PDB entry 5Y5S | X-ray diffraction, 1.90 A resolution | chains L and M of the 36 polymer chains in the assembly

# Chain L
Molecule: Photosynthetic reaction center L subunit
Organism: Thermochromatium tepidum
UniProt: D2Z0P3 (D2Z0P3_THETI); numbering as in UniProt (aligned over 1-281)
Sequence (281 residues; row label = number of the first residue in the row):
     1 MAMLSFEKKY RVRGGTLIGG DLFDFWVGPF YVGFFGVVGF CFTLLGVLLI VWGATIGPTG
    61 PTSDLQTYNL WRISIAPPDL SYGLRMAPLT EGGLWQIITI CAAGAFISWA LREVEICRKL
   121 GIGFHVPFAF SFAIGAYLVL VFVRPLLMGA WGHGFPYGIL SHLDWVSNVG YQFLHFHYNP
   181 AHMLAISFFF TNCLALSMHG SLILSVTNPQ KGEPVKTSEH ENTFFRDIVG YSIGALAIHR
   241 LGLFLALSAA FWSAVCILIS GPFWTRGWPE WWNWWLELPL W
Unresolved in the structure: 1
Bound ions: Fe ion: His199, His239 (shared with His219(M), Glu234(M), His266(M) of chain M)
Ligand contacts:
  - bacteriochlorophyll a (BCL), molecule 1: Val47, Ile50, Phe106, Tyr137, Leu140, Phe155, Ile159, Leu160, His162, Leu163, Trp165, Val166
  - bacteriochlorophyll a (BCL), molecule 2: Phe106, Phe130, Ala133, Ile134, Ala136, Tyr137, Leu140, Trp165, Val166, Ser167, Val169, Gly170, Tyr171, Phe176, His177, His182, Ala185, Ile186, Phe189, Phe190, Ser253, Ala254, Cys256, Ile257
  - bacteriochlorophyll a (BCL), molecule 3: Val166, Tyr171, His177, Phe190
  - bacteriochlorophyll a (BCL), molecule 4: His177, His182, Met183, Ile186, Ser187, Phe190, Thr191, Leu194
  - bacteriopheophytin a (BPH), molecule 1: Phe42, Thr43, Gly46, Val47, Ile98, Cys101, Ala102, Ala105, Phe106, Trp109, Glu113, Val126, Ala129, Phe130, Phe132, Ala133, Tyr137, Phe155, Tyr157, Gly158, Ile159, His162, Phe189, Ala246, Leu247, Ala250
  - bacteriopheophytin a (BPH), molecule 2: Phe190, Cys193, Leu194, Ser197, Met198, Phe225, Ile228, Val229
  - menaquinone 8 (MQ8): Phe30, Phe40, Thr43, Leu44, Leu48, Trp109
  - Ubiquinone-8 (UQ8), molecule 1: Phe23, Phe34, Val37, Val38, Cys41, Phe42, Leu45, Ile100, Cys101
  - Ubiquinone-8 (UQ8), molecule 2: Phe35, Val38, Phe42, Leu84, Arg85, Met86, Trp95, Gln96, Thr99, Ile100, Ala103, Gly104, Ile107, Ser108, Val141, Phe142, Trp151
  - Ubiquinone-8 (UQ8), molecule 3: Pro180, Met183, Leu184, Ser187, Trp272
  - Ubiquinone-8 (UQ8), molecule 4: Leu184, Ser187, Phe188, Thr191, Ala195, Met198, His199, Leu202, Ile203, Glu221, Asn222, Phe225, Val229, Tyr231, Ser232, Ile233, Gly234, Ala235, Ile238, Leu241, Phe244, Leu245

# Chain M
Molecule: Photosynthetic reaction center M subunit
Organism: Thermochromatium tepidum
UniProt: A8ASG6 (A8ASG6_THETI); numbering as in UniProt (aligned over 1-325)
Sequence (325 residues; numbered 1 to 325; the number before each row is that of its first residue):
     1 MPEYQNIFTA VQVRAPAYPG VPLPKGNLPR IGRPIFSYWL GKIGDAQIGP IYLGLTGTLS
    61 IFFGLVAISI IGFNMLASVH WDVFQFLKHF FWLGLEPPPP QYGLRIPPLS EGGWWLMAGL
   121 FLTLSILLWW VRTYKRAEAL GMSQHLSWAF AAAIFFYLVL GFIRPVMMGS WAKAVPFGIF
   181 PHLDWTAAFS IRYGNLYYNP FHMLSIAFLY GSALLFAMHG ATILSVSRFG GDREIDQITH
   241 RGTAAERAAL FWRWTMGFNV TMESIHRWAW WCAVLTVITA GIGILLSGTV VDNWYLWAVK
   301 HGMAPAYPEV VTAVNPYETA AEVMQ
Unresolved in the structure: 1, 320-325
Bound ions: Fe ion: His219, Glu234, His266 (shared with His199(L), His239(L) of chain L)
Ligand contacts:
  - bacteriochlorophyll a (BCL), molecule 1: Ile68, Ile71, Leu122, Ile126, Phe150, Ala153, Ile154, Phe156, Tyr157, Leu160, Phe177, Trp185, Thr186, Ala187, Phe189, Ser190, Asn195, Leu196, Tyr197, Asn199, His202, Ser205, Ile206, Leu209, Tyr210, Thr276, Val277, Ala280, Gly283, Ile284
  - bacteriochlorophyll a (BCL), molecule 2: Phe90, Leu122, Phe156, Tyr157, Leu160, Val175, Ile179, His182, Leu183, Trp185, Thr186
  - bacteriochlorophyll a (BCL), molecule 3: Thr186, Tyr197, Tyr210
  - bacteriochlorophyll a (BCL), molecule 4: Tyr197, His202, Met203, Ile206, Ala207, Tyr210, Gly211, Leu214
  - bacteriopheophytin a (BPH), molecule 1: Ser60, Ile61, Gly64, Leu65, Ile68, Leu122, Ser125, Ile126, Trp129, Thr133, Leu146, Ala149, Phe150, Ala153, Ala273, Val274, Val277
  - bacteriopheophytin a (BPH), molecule 2: Tyr210, Ala213, Leu214, Ala217, Met218, Trp252, Thr255, Met256
  - spirilloxanthin (CRT): Ile68, Ser69, Ile71, Gly72, Phe73, Met75, Leu76, Phe86, Phe90, Ile106, Trp115, Leu116, Gly119, Leu120, Thr123, Tyr157, Leu160, Gly161, Phe162, Trp171, Val175, Pro176, Phe177, Gly178, Ile179, His182
  - menaquinone 8 (MQ8): Leu214, Leu215, Met218, His219, Thr222, Ala245, Ala248, Ala249, Trp252, Met256, Phe258, Asn259, Val260, Thr261, Met262, Ile265, Trp268
  - Ubiquinone-8 (UQ8): Leu65, Val66, Ser69, Phe73

# How chain L and chain M interact
Pairs across the interface (206):
  Leu4(L) with Arg253(M); Asn259(M)
  Phe6(L) with Arg241(M); Glu246(M)
  Glu7(L) with Leu250(M); Arg253(M), salt bridge; Trp254(M), hydrogen bond
  Lys9(L) with Glu246(M), salt bridge
  Tyr10(L) with Thr243(M), hydrogen bond; Glu246(M), hydrogen bond; Arg247(M); Leu250(M), hydrophobic; Trp254(M)
  Arg11(L) with Trp254(M)
  Trp26(L) with Trp254(M)
  Pro29(L) with Arg253(M); Trp254(M); Gly257(M)
  Phe30(L) with Trp254(M); Thr255(M); Met256(M); Gly257(M)
  Tyr31(L) with Trp254(M), hydrogen bond (backbone-backbone)
  Leu65(L) with Ala306(M), hydrophobic; Pro308(M), hydrophobic
  Asn69(L) with Gly302(M), hydrogen bond (side chain-backbone)
  Trp71(L) with Met303(M)
  Arg72(L) with Gly302(M), hydrogen bond (side chain-backbone); Met303(M); Ala304(M)
  Trp109(L) with Thr255(M)
  Arg112(L) with Trp254(M), hydrogen bond (side chain-backbone); Thr255(M), hydrogen bond (side chain-backbone)
  Glu113(L) with Phe251(M); Thr255(M)
  Ile116(L) with Phe251(M), hydrophobic; Trp254(M), hydrophobic; Thr255(M)
  Cys117(L) with Phe251(M), hydrophobic
  Leu120(L) with Arg247(M), hydrogen bond (backbone-side chain); Phe251(M); Trp254(M), hydrophobic
  Gly121(L) with Arg228(M), hydrogen bond (backbone-side chain); Phe229(M)
  Ile122(L) with Ser225(M); Val226(M), hydrophobic; Arg228(M); Phe229(M), hydrophobic; Arg247(M); Phe251(M), hydrophobic
  Gly123(L) with Ser225(M), hydrogen bond (backbone-backbone); Arg228(M)
  His125(L) with Gln5(M), hydrogen bond (side chain-backbone); Ala221(M); Leu224(M); Ser225(M)
  Val126(L) with Ala221(M), hydrophobic; Thr222(M); Phe251(M), hydrophobic; Trp252(M), hydrophobic
  Leu160(L) with Tyr198(M), hydrophobic; Met203(M), hydrophobic; Met303(M); Pro305(M), hydrophobic
  Ser161(L) with Pro305(M); Tyr307(M)
  Leu163(L) with Tyr197(M)
  Asp164(L) with Tyr198(M), hydrogen bond; Tyr307(M), hydrogen bond
  Val166(L) with Tyr197(M)
  Ser167(L) with Tyr197(M)
  Tyr171(L) with Ile191(M)
  His175(L) with Leu183(M); Asp184(M), salt bridge; Ala187(M)
  His177(L) with Leu183(M), hydrogen bond (side chain-backbone); Thr186(M); Ala187(M)
  Tyr178(L) with Phe180(M); Asp184(M), hydrogen bond
  Met183(L) with Phe180(M), hydrophobic
  Phe189(L) with Leu209(M); Ala213(M), hydrophobic
  Asn192(L) with Ser212(M), hydrogen bond (side chain-backbone); Ala213(M); Phe216(M)
  Cys193(L) with Ser212(M); Ala273(M); Thr276(M)
  Ala195(L) with Phe216(M)
  Leu196(L) with Ser212(M); Phe216(M); Ala269(M), hydrophobic
  Ser197(L) with Ala273(M)
  His199(L) with His219(M); Glu234(M), salt bridge; His266(M), hydrogen bond
  Gly200(L) with His266(M)
  Ser201(L) with His145(M), hydrogen bond (side chain-backbone); Leu146(M); Trp270(M), hydrogen bond
  Leu202(L) with Met142(M), hydrophobic
  Ile203(L) with Glu234(M); Ile238(M), hydrophobic; His266(M)
  Leu204(L) with His145(M); Glu263(M); His266(M); Arg267(M)
  Ser205(L) with Met142(M); Ser143(M), hydrogen bond (backbone-backbone); His145(M)
  Val206(L) with Met142(M), hydrophobic; Ile235(M), hydrophobic
  Thr207(L) with Ile238(M)
  Asn208(L) with Ser143(M), hydrogen bond (backbone-side chain); Glu263(M), hydrogen bond; Arg267(M)
  Pro209(L) with Gly141(M); Ser143(M), hydrogen bond (backbone-side chain)
  Gln210(L) with Glu138(M); Gly141(M), hydrogen bond (backbone-backbone); Met142(M), hydrogen bond (side chain-backbone); Ser143(M)
  Glu213(L) with Gly141(M)
  Val215(L) with Ile235(M), hydrophobic
  Lys216(L) with Leu140(M), hydrogen bond (side chain-backbone); Gly141(M); Ile235(M)
  Thr217(L) with Ile235(M)
  Ser218(L) with Ile235(M)
  Glu219(L) with Tyr18(M); Val21(M)
  His220(L) with Val21(M); Leu140(M)
  Glu221(L) with Ile235(M)
  Thr223(L) with Tyr18(M); Gly20(M); Val21(M), hydrogen bond (side chain-backbone); Arg30(M); Leu140(M)
  Phe224(L) with Arg136(M); Ala137(M); Leu140(M), hydrophobic; Met142(M), hydrophobic; Leu146(M), hydrophobic
  Phe225(L) with Leu146(M), hydrophobic
  Arg226(L) with Tyr18(M); Asp45(M), salt bridge; Gln47(M); Gly49(M); Pro50(M); Ile51(M)
  Asp227(L) with Arg30(M), salt bridge; Ile51(M); Tyr52(M), hydrogen bond (backbone-backbone); Arg132(M), hydrogen bond (backbone-side chain); Arg136(M)
  Ile228(L) with Trp129(M); Arg132(M), hydrogen bond (backbone-side chain); Arg136(M)
  Val229(L) with Ile51(M)
  Gly230(L) with Ile48(M); Gly49(M), hydrogen bond (backbone-backbone); Pro50(M); Ile51(M)
  Tyr231(L) with Asp45(M), hydrogen bond (side chain-backbone); Gln47(M)
  Ser232(L) with Asp45(M)
  Ile233(L) with Gly44(M); Asp45(M), hydrogen bond (backbone-backbone)
  Ala235(L) with Asp232(M)
  Leu236(L) with Asn6(M); Leu224(M), hydrophobic; Asp232(M)
  Ala237(L) with Ile43(M); Gly44(M)
  Ile238(L) with Phe216(M)
  His239(L) with His219(M), hydrogen bond; Gly220(M); Ile223(M); Glu234(M), salt bridge
  Arg240(L) with Tyr4(M); Asn6(M), hydrogen bond; Ile7(M), hydrogen bond (side chain-backbone); Phe8(M); Thr9(M), hydrogen bond; Lys42(M); Ile43(M), hydrogen bond (side chain-backbone); Leu224(M)
  Gly242(L) with Phe216(M)
  Leu243(L) with Ala217(M); Ala221(M), hydrophobic; Leu224(M), hydrophobic
  Ala246(L) with Ala213(M); Ala217(M), hydrophobic
  Trp272(L) with Trp92(M), hydrophobic; Phe180(M)
  Trp275(L) with Leu87(M); Lys88(M), hydrogen bond (side chain-backbone)
  Leu276(L) with Lys88(M); Trp92(M), hydrophobic
  Trp281(L) with Phe84(M); Gln85(M), hydrogen bond (backbone-side chain); Leu87(M), hydrophobic; Lys88(M), hydrogen bond (backbone-side chain)
Interface residues without a listed pair, chain L (93 interface residues in all): Pro58, Thr59, Lys119, Ala129, Phe190, Met198, Asn222
Interface residues without a listed pair, chain M (103 interface residues in all): Leu23, Leu40, His89, Phe91, Thr133, Ala149, Tyr210, Leu215, Met218, Ser227, Thr239, Ala249

# Summary
93 residues of chain L and 103 residues of chain M are in contact; the contacts include 42 hydrogen bonds and
7 salt bridges. Polar contacts include Glu7(L)-Arg253(M), Lys9(L)-Glu246(M) and His175(L)-Asp184(M).
Chain L is Photosynthetic reaction center L subunit and chain M is Photosynthetic reaction center M subunit,
both from Thermochromatium tepidum; the structure, Structure of photosynthetic LH1-RC super-complex at 1.9
angstrom resolution, was determined by X-ray diffraction.
